7CR7 - chains D and E of the 8 polymer chains in the assembly; structure by electron microscopy, 3.70 A resolution.

# Chain D
Name: Potassium voltage-gated channel subfamily KQT member 2
Source organism: Homo sapiens
Reference sequence: O43526 (KCNQ2_HUMAN); residues 64-702 here = UniProt positions 64-702
Chain sequence (656 residues; row label = number of the first residue in the row):
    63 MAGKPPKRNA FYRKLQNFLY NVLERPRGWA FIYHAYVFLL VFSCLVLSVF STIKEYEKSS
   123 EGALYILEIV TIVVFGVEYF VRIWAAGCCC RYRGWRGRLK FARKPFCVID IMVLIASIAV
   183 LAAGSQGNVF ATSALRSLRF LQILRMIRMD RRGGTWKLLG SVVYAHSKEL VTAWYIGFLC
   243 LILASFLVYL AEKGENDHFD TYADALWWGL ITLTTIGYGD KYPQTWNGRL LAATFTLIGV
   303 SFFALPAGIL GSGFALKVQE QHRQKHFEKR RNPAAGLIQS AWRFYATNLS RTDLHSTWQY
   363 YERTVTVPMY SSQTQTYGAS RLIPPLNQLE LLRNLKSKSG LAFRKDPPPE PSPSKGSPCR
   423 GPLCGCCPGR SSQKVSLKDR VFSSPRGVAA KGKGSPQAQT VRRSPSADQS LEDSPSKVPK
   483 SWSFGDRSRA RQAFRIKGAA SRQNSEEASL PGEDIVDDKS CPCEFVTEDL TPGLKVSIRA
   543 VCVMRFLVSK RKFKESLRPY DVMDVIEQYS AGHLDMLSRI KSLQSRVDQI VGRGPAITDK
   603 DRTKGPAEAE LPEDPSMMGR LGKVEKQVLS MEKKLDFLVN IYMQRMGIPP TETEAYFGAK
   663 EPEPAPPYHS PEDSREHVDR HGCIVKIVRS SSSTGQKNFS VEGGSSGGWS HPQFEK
Not modelled in the structure: 63-69, 185-194, 368-534, 601-718
Construct notes: initiating methionine (63); expression tag (703-718)
Residues lining bound ligands:
  - Retigabine, Ezogabine (FBX; ethyl N-[2-azanyl-4-[(4-fluorophenyl)methylamino]phenyl]carbamate), molecule 1: Trp236, Phe240, Phe305, Ala306, Pro308, Leu312
  - Retigabine, Ezogabine (FBX), molecule 2: Leu299, Ile300, Ser303, Phe304

# Chain E
Name: Calmodulin-3
Source organism: Homo sapiens
Reference sequence: P0DP25 (CALM3_HUMAN); residue numbers follow UniProt; this construct covers 1-149
Chain sequence (149 residues; numbered 1 to 149; the number before each row is that of its first residue):
     1 MADQLTEEQI AEFKEAFSLF DKDGDGTITT KELGTVMRSL GQNPTEAELQ DMINEVDADG
    61 NGTIDFPEFL TMMARKMKDT DSEEEIREAF RVFDKDGNGY ISAAELRHVM TNLGEKLTDE
   121 EVDEMIREAD IDGDGQVNYE EFVQMMTAK
Not modelled in the structure: 1-5, 149
UniProt features mapped onto this chain:
  - binding site (Ca(2+)): Asp21, Asp23, Asp25, Thr27, Glu32, Asp57, Asp59, Asn61, Thr63, Glu68, Asp94, Asp96, Asn98, Tyr100, Glu105, Asp130, Asp132, Asp134, Gln136, Glu141
  - modified residue: Ala2 (N-acetylalanine), Lys22 (N6-acetyllysine), Thr45 (Phosphothreonine), Ser82 (Phosphoserine), Lys95 (N6-acetyllysine), Tyr100 (Phosphotyrosine), Ser102 (Phosphoserine), Thr111 (Phosphothreonine), Lys116 (N6,N6,N6-trimethyllysine), Tyr139 (Phosphotyrosine)
  - cross-link: Lys22 (Glycyl lysine isopeptide (Lys-Gly) (interchain with G-Cter in SUMO2))
  - natural variant: Ala103 (A103V: In CPVT6), Asp130 (D130G: In LQT16), Glu141 (E141K: In LQT16)

# Chain D / chain E interface
Pairs across the interface (76):
  Arg153(D) - His108(E)  hydrogen bond
  Arg333(D) - Val92(E)
  Asn334(D) - Leu113(E)
  Ala336(D) - Ala89(E)
  Ala336(D) - Val92(E)  hydrophobic
  Ala337(D) - Phe93(E)  hydrophobic
  Ala337(D) - Leu113(E)  hydrophobic
  Gly338(D) - Leu113(E)
  Leu339(D) - Ile86(E)  hydrophobic
  Ile340(D) - Ile86(E)  hydrophobic
  Ile340(D) - Ala89(E)  hydrophobic
  Ile340(D) - Phe90(E)  hydrophobic
  Ile340(D) - Phe93(E)  hydrophobic
  Gln341(D) - Val109(E)
  Gln341(D) - Leu113(E)  hydrogen bond (side chain-backbone)
  Gln341(D) - Gly114(E)
  Gln341(D) - Glu115(E)  hydrogen bond (side chain-backbone)
  Gln341(D) - Lys116(E)
  Ala343(D) - Ile86(E)  hydrophobic
  Ala343(D) - Met146(E)
  Trp344(D) - Leu117(E)  hydrophobic
  Trp344(D) - Glu121(E)
  Trp344(D) - Glu124(E)  hydrogen bond (side chain-backbone)
  Trp344(D) - Met125(E)
  Trp344(D) - Glu128(E)
  Trp344(D) - Phe142(E)
  Trp344(D) - Met146(E)  hydrophobic
  Arg345(D) - Glu115(E)  salt bridge
  Arg345(D) - Lys116(E)
  Arg345(D) - Leu117(E)
  Arg345(D) - Glu121(E)  salt bridge
  Phe346(D) - Met77(E)  hydrophobic
  Tyr347(D) - Met77(E)  hydrophobic
  Tyr347(D) - Glu128(E)  hydrogen bond
  Tyr347(D) - Met146(E)  hydrophobic
  Arg353(D) - Met77(E)
  Asp355(D) - Glu124(E)
  Leu356(D) - Glu124(E)
  Ser358(D) - Glu120(E)  hydrogen bond (side chain-backbone)
  Ser358(D) - Glu121(E)  hydrogen bond (side chain-backbone)
  Ser358(D) - Glu124(E)
  Thr359(D) - Glu121(E)
  Tyr362(D) - Glu115(E)  hydrogen bond
  Tyr362(D) - Thr118(E)
  Tyr362(D) - Glu121(E)
  Arg365(D) - Thr118(E)
  Thr366(D) - Leu40(E)
  Gly535(D) - Glu12(E)
  Gly535(D) - Ala16(E)
  Gly535(D) - Leu19(E)
  Leu536(D) - Leu19(E)  hydrophobic
  Val538(D) - Phe13(E)  hydrophobic
  Val538(D) - Met73(E)
  Ser539(D) - Ala16(E)
  Ser539(D) - Leu19(E)
  Ser539(D) - Phe20(E)
  Ile540(D) - Leu40(E)  hydrophobic
  Ala542(D) - Met73(E)  hydrophobic
  Val543(D) - Met37(E)  hydrophobic
  Val543(D) - Leu40(E)  hydrophobic
  Met546(D) - Asp51(E)
  Met546(D) - Met52(E)
  Met546(D) - Glu55(E)
  Arg547(D) - Met37(E)  hydrogen bond
  Arg547(D) - Gln42(E)  hydrogen bond
  Arg547(D) - Pro44(E)
  Arg547(D) - Glu48(E)  salt bridge
  Arg547(D) - Met52(E)
  Lys552(D) - Thr80(E)
  Lys552(D) - Ser82(E)
  Lys552(D) - Glu85(E)
  Arg553(D) - Glu55(E)  salt bridge
  Phe555(D) - Glu85(E)
  Phe555(D) - Glu88(E)
  Phe555(D) - Ala89(E)
  Lys556(D) - Glu85(E)  salt bridge
Interface residues without a listed pair, chain D (41 interface residues in all): His357, Tyr363, Val367, Phe548, Leu549, Val550
Interface residues without a listed pair, chain E (45 interface residues in all): Glu15, Val56, Met72, Lys76, Met110, Met145

# Overview
41 residues of chain D face 45 of chain E across their interface, with 10 hydrogen bonds and 5 salt bridges.
Among the polar pairs are Arg345(D)-Glu115(E), Arg345(D)-Glu121(E) and Arg547(D)-Glu48(E). Bound to chain D:
Retigabine, Ezogabine. From UniProt: 20 Ca2+-binding residues on chain E.
Here chain D is Potassium voltage-gated channel subfamily KQT member 2 and chain E is Calmodulin-3, both from
Homo sapiens. Entry 7CR7 (human KCNQ2-CaM in complex with retigabine) was determined by electron microscopy,
deposited together with 7CR0, 7CR1, 7CR2, 7CR3 and 7CR4.
